PDB entry 1E3I | X-ray diffraction, 2.08 A resolution | chains A and B

== Chain A (and B) ==
Molecule: Alcohol dehydrogenase, class II
Source organism: Mus musculus
Notes: EC 1.1.1.1; chain B of this document is another copy of the same molecule, construct and numbering; everything in this record applies to it too
UniProtKB: Q9QYY9 (Q9QYY9); residues 1-376 here correspond to UniProt positions 2-377 (UniProt number = residue number + 1)
Chain sequence (376 residues; each row starts with the number of its first residue):
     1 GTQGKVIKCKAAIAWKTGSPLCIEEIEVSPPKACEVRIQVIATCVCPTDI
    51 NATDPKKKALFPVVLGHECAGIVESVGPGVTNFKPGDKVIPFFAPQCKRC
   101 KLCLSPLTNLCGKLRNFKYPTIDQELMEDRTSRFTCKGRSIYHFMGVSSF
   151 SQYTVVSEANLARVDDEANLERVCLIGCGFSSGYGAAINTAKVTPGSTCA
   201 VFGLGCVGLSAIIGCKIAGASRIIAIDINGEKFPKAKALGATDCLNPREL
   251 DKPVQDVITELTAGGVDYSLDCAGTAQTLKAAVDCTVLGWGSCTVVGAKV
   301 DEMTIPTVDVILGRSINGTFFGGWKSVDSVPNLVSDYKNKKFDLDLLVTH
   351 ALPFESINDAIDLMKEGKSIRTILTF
Bound ions: Zn2+ site 1: C46, H67, C178 (together with cyclohexylformamide); Zn2+ site 2: C97, C100, C103, C111
Residues lining bound ligands:
  - cyclohexylformamide (CXF): C46, T48, H67, F93, P120, M145, C178, F320
  - NADH (NAI; 1,4-dihydronicotinamide adenine dinucleotide): P47, T48, F93, C178, S182, G203, L204, G205, C206, V207, G208, I226, D227, I228, N229, K232, P247, C272, A273, T275, Q277, T278, V296, G297, A298, K299, T319, F320, F321, G322, R371
Swiss-Prot annotation at these positions:
  - binding site (Zn(2+)): C46, H67, C97, C100, C103, C111, C178
  - binding site (NAD(+)): T48, G203 to G208, D227, K232, V296 to A298, T319 to F321, R371

== Chain A / chain B interface ==
Contacting residue pairs (62):
  K101(A) with W290(B)
  L102(A) with W290(B), hydrophobic
  S105(A) with W290(B)
  L107(A) with G289(B); W290(B), hydrophobic
  T108(A) with G289(B); W290(B)
  L110(A) with G289(B); L312(B)
  F117(A) with L288(B), hydrophobic; V308(B); L312(B)
  P120(A) with V308(B)
  L288(A) with F117(B), hydrophobic
  G289(A) with L107(B); T108(B); L110(B)
  W290(A) with S105(B); L107(B); T108(B)
  V295(A) with V310(B), hydrophobic
  A298(A) with T307(B); I311(B), hydrophobic
  V300(A) with T307(B), hydrogen bond (backbone-side chain)
  D301(A) with P306(B); T307(B), hydrogen bond (backbone-backbone)
  E302(A) with T304(B); I305(B); T307(B)
  M303(A) with M303(B); T304(B); I305(B), hydrogen bond (backbone-backbone)
  T304(A) with E302(B); M303(B); T304(B)
  I305(A) with E302(B); M303(B), hydrogen bond (backbone-backbone)
  P306(A) with D301(B)
  T307(A) with A298(B); V300(B), hydrogen bond (side chain-backbone); D301(B), hydrogen bond (backbone-backbone); E302(B)
  V308(A) with F117(B)
  D309(A) with K118(B), salt bridge
  V310(A) with V295(B), hydrophobic; N317(B); G318(B), hydrogen bond (backbone-backbone)
  I311(A) with G318(B); T319(B); F320(B)
  L312(A) with L110(B); F117(B); F320(B), hydrophobic
  S315(A) with I316(B); N317(B)
  I316(A) with V310(B), hydrophobic; S315(B); I316(B), hydrogen bond (backbone-backbone)
  N317(A) with V310(B)
  G318(A) with V310(B), hydrogen bond (backbone-backbone)
  T319(A) with I311(B)
  F320(A) with I311(B)
Interface residues without a listed pair, chain A (36 interface residues in all): K118, L279, V296, R314
Interface residues without a listed pair, chain B (35 interface residues in all): L102, P120, L279, V296, D309, R314

== Summary ==
The interface between chain A and chain B involves 36 residues on one side and 35 on the other, with 9
hydrogen bonds and 1 salt bridge. Among the polar pairs are D309(A)-K118(B), V300(A)-T307(B) and
D301(A)-T307(B). Ligands of chain A: NADH and cyclohexylformamide.
Both chains are Alcohol dehydrogenase, class II (Mus musculus). Entry 1E3I (Mouse class II alcohol
dehydrogenase complex with NADH and inhibitor) was determined by X-ray diffraction together with 1E3E and 1E3L
from the same study.
